Entry 8HWK (X-ray diffraction, 2.90 A resolution); this record covers chain A.

Chain A:
Protein: dextransucrase
Organism: Limosilactobacillus reuteri
Notes: EC 2.4.1.5
UniProt: A0A848PDI7 (A0A848PDI7_LIMRT); residue numbers follow UniProt; this construct covers 26-857
Chain sequence (833 residues; each row starts with the number of its first residue):
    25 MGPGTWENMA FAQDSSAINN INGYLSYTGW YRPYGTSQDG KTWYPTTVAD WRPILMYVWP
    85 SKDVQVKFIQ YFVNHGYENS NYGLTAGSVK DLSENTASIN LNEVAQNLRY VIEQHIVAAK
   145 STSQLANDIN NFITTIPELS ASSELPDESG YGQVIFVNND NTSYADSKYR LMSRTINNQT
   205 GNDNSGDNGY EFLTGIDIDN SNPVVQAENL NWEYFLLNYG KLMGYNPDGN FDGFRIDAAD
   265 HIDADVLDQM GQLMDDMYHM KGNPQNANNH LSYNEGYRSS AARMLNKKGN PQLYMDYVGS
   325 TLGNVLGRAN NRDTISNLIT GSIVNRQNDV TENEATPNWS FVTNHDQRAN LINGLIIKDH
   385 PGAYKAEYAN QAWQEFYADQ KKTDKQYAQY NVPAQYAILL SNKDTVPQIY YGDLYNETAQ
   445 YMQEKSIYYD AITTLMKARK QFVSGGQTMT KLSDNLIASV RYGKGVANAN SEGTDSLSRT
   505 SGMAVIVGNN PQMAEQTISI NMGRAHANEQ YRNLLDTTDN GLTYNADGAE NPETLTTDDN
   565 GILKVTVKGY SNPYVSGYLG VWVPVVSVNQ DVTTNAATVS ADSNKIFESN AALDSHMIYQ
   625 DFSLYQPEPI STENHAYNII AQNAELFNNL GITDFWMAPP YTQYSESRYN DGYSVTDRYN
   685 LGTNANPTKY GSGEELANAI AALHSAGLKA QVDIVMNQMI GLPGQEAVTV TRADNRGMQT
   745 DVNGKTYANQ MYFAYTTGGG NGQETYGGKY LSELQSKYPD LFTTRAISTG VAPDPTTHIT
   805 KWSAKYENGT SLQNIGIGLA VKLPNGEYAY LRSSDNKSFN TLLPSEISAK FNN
Unresolved in the structure: 25, 853-857
Sequence notes: initiating methionine (25)
Metal / ion sites: Na+: E215, D221, H265, N721

Summary:
E215, D221, H265 and N721 coordinate Na+.
Chain A is dextransucrase (Limosilactobacillus reuteri); the structure, Limosilactobacillus reuteri N1
GtfB-maltohexaose, was determined by X-ray diffraction (same publication as 8HW3 and 8HU4).
